4LFB - chains A and J of the 21 polymer chains in the assembly; structure by X-ray diffraction, 3.01 A resolution.

[Chain A]
Molecule: 16S rRNA
Source organism: Thermus thermophilus
Sequence (1522 nucleotides; row label = number of the first residue in the row; note: 42 numbers in that range are skipped by the numbering (no residue carries them; nothing is unmodelled there); a row labelled like 190A-190L holds insertion residues (190A, then the next letters in order); numbering starts at 0):
     0 UUUGUUGGAGAGUUUGAUCCUGGCUCAGGGUGAACGCUGGCGGCGUGCCU
    50 AAGACAUGCAAGUCGUGCGGG
    73 CCGCGGGGUUUU
    88 ACUCCG
    95 UGGUC
   101 AGCGGCGGACGGGUGAGUAACGCGUGGGU
  129A G
   130 ACCUACCCGGAAGAGGGGGACAACCCGGGGAAACUCGGGCUAAUCCCCCA
   180 UGUGGACCCGC
190A-190L CCCUUGGGGUGU
   191 GUCCAAAGGGCUUU
   216 GCCCGCUUCCGGAUGGGCCCGCGUCCCAUCAGCUAGUUGGUGGGGUAAUG
   266 GCCCACCAAGGCGACGACGGGUAGCCGGUCUGAGAGGAUGGCCGGCCACA
   316 GGGGCACUGAGACACGGGCCCCACUCCUACGGGAGGCAGCAGUUAGGAAU
   366 CUUCCGCAAUGGGCGCAAGCCUGACGGAGCGACGCCGCUUGGAGGAAGAA
   416 GCCCUUCGGGGUGUAAACUCCUGAA
   442 CCCGGGACGAAACCCCCGACGA
   474 GGGGACUGACGGUACCGGG
   494 GUAAUAGCGCCGGCCAACUCCGUGCCAGCAGCCGCGGUAAUACGGAGGGC
   544 GCGAGCGUUACCCGGAUUCACUGGGCGUAAAGGGCGUGUAGGCGGCCUGG
   594 GGCGUCCCAUGUGAAAGACCACGGCUCAACCGUGGGGGAGCGUGGGAUAC
   644 GCUCAGGCUAGACGGUGGGAGAGGGUGGUGGAAUUCCCGGAGUAGCGGUG
   694 AAAUGCGCAGAUACCGGGAGGAACGCCGAUGGCGAAGGCAGCCACCUGGU
   744 CCACCCGUGACGCUGAGGCGCGAAAGCGUGGGGAGCAAACCGGAUUAGAU
   794 ACCCGGGUAGUCCACGCCCUAAACGAUGCGCGCUAGGUCUCUGGGUCU
   848 CCUGGGGGCCGAAGCUAACGCGUUAAGCGCGCCGCCUGGGGAGUACGGCC
   898 GCAAGGCUGAAACUCAAAGGAAUUGACGGGGGCCCGCACAAGCGGUGGAG
   948 CAUGUGGUUUAAUUCGAAGXAACGCGAAGAACCUUACCAGGCCUUGACAU
   998 GCUAGG
 1003A G
  1004 AACCCGGGUGAAAGCCUGGGGUGCCCC
1030A-1030D GCGA
  1031 GGGGAGCCCUAGCACAGGUGCUGCAUGGCCGUCGUCAGCUCGUGCCGUGA
  1081 GGUGUUGGGUUAAGUCCCGCAACGAGCGCAACCCCCGCCGUUAGUUGCCA
  1131 GCGGUUCGGCCGGGCACUCUAACGGGACUGCCCGCGAAA
  1171 GCGGGAGGAAGGAGGGGACGACGUCUGGUCAGCAUGGCCCUUACGGCCUG
  1221 GGCGACACACGUGCUACAAUGCCCACUACAAAGCGAUGCCACCCGGCAAC
  1271 GGGGAGCUAAUCGCAAAAAGGUGGGCCCAGUUCGGAUUGGGGUCUGCAAC
  1321 CCGACCCCAUGAAGCCGGAAUCGCUAGUAAUCGCGGAUCAG
 1361A C
  1362 CAUGCCGCGGUGAAUACGUUCCCGGGCCUUGUACACACXGCCXGUXACGC
  1412 CAUGGGAGCGGGCUCUACCCGAAGUCGCCGGG
  1446 AGCCUACGGG
  1459 CAGGCGCCGAGGGUAGGGCCCGUGACUGGGGCGAAGUCGUAACAAGGUAG
  1509 CUGUACCGGAAGGUGCGGCUGGAUCCACUCCUUUCU
Not modelled in the structure: 0-4, 1534-1538
Modified positions: PSU (pseudouridine-5'-monophosphate) at position 516, 7MG (7N-methyl-8-hydroguanosine-5'-monophosphate) at position 527, M2G (N2-dimethylguanosine-5'-monophosphate) at position 966, 5MC (5-methylcytidine-5'-monophosphate) at position 967, 2MG (2N-methylguanosine-5'-monophosphate) at position 1207, 5MC (5-methylcytidine-5'-monophosphate) at position 1400, 4OC (4n,o2'-methylcytidine-5'-monophosphate) at position 1402, 5MC (5-methylcytidine-5'-monophosphate) at position 1404, 5MC (5-methylcytidine-5'-monophosphate) at position 1407, UR3 (3-methyluridine-5'-monophoshate) at position 1498, MA6 (6N-dimethyladenosine-5'-monophoshate) at position 1518, MA6 (6N-dimethyladenosine-5'-monophoshate) at position 1519, PSU (pseudouridine-5'-monophosphate) at position 1540, PSU (pseudouridine-5'-monophosphate) at position 1541
Sequence notes: conflict C1534 (A2157 in M26923.1), A1535 (C2158 in M26923.1)
Ion coordination: Mg2+ site 1 near G9 (its only coordinating residue here); Mg2+ site 2: U12, G22; Mg2+ site 3: U12, C526, A914; K+ site 1 near U14 (its only coordinating residue here); Mg2+ site 4 near G21 (its only coordinating residue here); Mg2+ site 5 near G29 (its only coordinating residue here); Mg2+ site 6: G46, G394 (together with neomycin); Mg2+ site 7 near C48 (its only coordinating residue here); Mg2+ site 8 near A53 (its only coordinating residue here); Mg2+ site 9: G61, U62, G105; Mg2+ site 10: G70, U98; Mg2+ site 11 near U83 (its only coordinating residue here); 86 more Mg2+ sites not listed; 8 more K+ sites not listed
Residues lining bound ligands:
  - neomycin (NMY), molecule 1: U45, G46, G112, G113, C307, C308, G309, C355, A356, A389, C390, G391, G392, A393
  - neomycin (NMY), molecule 2: C58, A59, G371, C372, C386, U387, G388
  - neomycin (NMY), molecule 3: G1405, U1406, 5MC_1407, A1408, C1409, G1489, C1490, G1491, A1492, A1493, G1494, U1495, C1496

[Chain J]
Protein: ribosomal protein S10
Source organism: Thermus thermophilus
UniProt: Q5SHN7 (RS10_THET8); residue numbers follow UniProt; this construct covers 1-105
Sequence (105 residues; each row starts with the number of its first residue):
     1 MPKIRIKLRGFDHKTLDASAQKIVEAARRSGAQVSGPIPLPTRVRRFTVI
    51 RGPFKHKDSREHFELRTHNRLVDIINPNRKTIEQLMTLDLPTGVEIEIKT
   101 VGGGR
Not modelled in the structure: 1-2, 102-105

[Interface between chain A and chain J]
Residue-residue contacts - 70 pairs, chain A then chain J:
  G963(A) with Phe54(J), sugar contact
  A964(A) with Phe54(J), sugar contact; Lys55(J), hydrogen bond to the sugar
  A969(A) with Lys55(J), salt bridge to the phosphate
  C972(A) with Lys55(J), sugar contact; His56(J), sugar contact; Lys57(J), salt bridge to the phosphate
  G973(A) with Pro53(J), sugar contact; Phe54(J), base contact; Lys55(J), hydrogen bond to the sugar
  A975(A) with Thr48(J), base contact; Arg60(J), base contact
  G1058(A) with Pro53(J), base contact
  C1059(A) with Arg51(J), hydrogen bond to the sugar; Pro53(J), base contact
  C1060(A) with Arg51(J), sugar contact; Gly52(J), sugar contact; His56(J), hydrogen bond to the sugar
  G1061(A) with Arg51(J), phosphate contact; His56(J), hydrogen bond to the sugar; Ser59(J), phosphate contact
  A1123(A) with Ser35(J), phosphate contact; Pro37(J), hydrogen bond to the sugar; Ile38(J), sugar contact; Pro39(J), base contact
  G1124(A) with Ser35(J), hydrogen bond to the phosphate; Ile38(J), sugar contact
  U1125(A) with Arg5(J), hydrogen bond to the base; Ser35(J), phosphate contact; Ile38(J), phosphate contact; Asp73(J), base contact
  U1150(A) with Pro39(J), base contact; Leu40(J), hydrogen bond to the sugar; Pro41(J), sugar contact
  A1151(A) with Pro39(J), sugar contact; Leu40(J), sugar contact; Pro41(J), phosphate contact; Thr42(J), hydrogen bond to the phosphate; Arg70(J), phosphate contact
  A1152(A) with His13(J), phosphate contact; His68(J), salt bridge to the phosphate; Arg70(J), salt bridge to the phosphate
  C1153(A) with His13(J), salt bridge to the phosphate
  C1189(A) with Arg51(J), salt bridge to the phosphate
  G1197(A) with His56(J), base contact
  G1198(A) with Phe54(J), sugar contact; Lys55(J), sugar contact
  U1199(A) with Phe54(J), sugar contact
  G1202(A) with Pro53(J), base contact
  G1253(A) with Val44(J), sugar contact; Arg46(J), salt bridge to the phosphate
  C1254(A) with Arg43(J), base contact; Val44(J), phosphate contact; Arg45(J), phosphate contact
  G1255(A) with Arg43(J), base contact
  U1278(A) with Glu97(J), hydrogen bond to the base; Lys99(J), base contact
  A1279(A) with Arg9(J), salt bridge to the phosphate; Arg43(J), hydrogen bond to the base
  A1280(A) with Lys7(J), salt bridge to the phosphate; Leu40(J), base contact; Pro41(J), sugar contact
  U1281(A) with Arg5(J), base contact
  C1366(A) with Lys57(J), sugar contact; Arg60(J), hydrogen bond to the sugar
  C1367(A) with Thr48(J), hydrogen bond to the sugar; Arg60(J), sugar contact; His62(J), phosphate contact
  G1368(A) with Arg46(J), hydrogen bond to the sugar; His62(J), salt bridge to the phosphate
Interface residues without a listed pair, chain A (33 interface residues in all): A965
Interface residues without a listed pair, chain J (37 interface residues in all): Asp17, Gln33, Gly36, Ile50, Glu61, Leu71

[Overview]
33 residues of chain A face 37 of chain J across their interface, with 15 hydrogen bonds and 10 salt bridges.
Among the polar pairs are U1125(A)-Arg5(J), U1278(A)-Glu97(J) and A1279(A)-Arg43(J). Bound to chain A: 3
copies of neomycin.
Here chain A is 16S rRNA and chain J is ribosomal protein S10, both from Thermus thermophilus. Entry 4LFB
(Crystal Structure of 30S ribosomal subunit from Thermus thermophilus) was determined by X-ray diffraction.
